6PCB - chains A and D of the 4 polymer chains in the assembly; structure by X-ray diffraction, 1.61 A resolution.

# Chain A (and D)
Name: Beta-ketoadipyl-CoA thiolase
Organism: Pseudomonas putida (strain ATCC 47054 / DSM 6125 / NCIMB 11950 / KT2440)
Notes: EC 2.3.1.16, 2.3.1.174; chain D of this document is another copy of the same molecule, construct and numbering; everything in this record applies to it too
UniProtKB: Q88N39 (Q88N39_PSEPK); residue numbers follow UniProt; this construct covers 1-400
Chain sequence (423 residues; numbered -22 to 400; the number before each row is that of its first residue; numbers below 1 keep their minus sign (Met-22 is residue -22)):
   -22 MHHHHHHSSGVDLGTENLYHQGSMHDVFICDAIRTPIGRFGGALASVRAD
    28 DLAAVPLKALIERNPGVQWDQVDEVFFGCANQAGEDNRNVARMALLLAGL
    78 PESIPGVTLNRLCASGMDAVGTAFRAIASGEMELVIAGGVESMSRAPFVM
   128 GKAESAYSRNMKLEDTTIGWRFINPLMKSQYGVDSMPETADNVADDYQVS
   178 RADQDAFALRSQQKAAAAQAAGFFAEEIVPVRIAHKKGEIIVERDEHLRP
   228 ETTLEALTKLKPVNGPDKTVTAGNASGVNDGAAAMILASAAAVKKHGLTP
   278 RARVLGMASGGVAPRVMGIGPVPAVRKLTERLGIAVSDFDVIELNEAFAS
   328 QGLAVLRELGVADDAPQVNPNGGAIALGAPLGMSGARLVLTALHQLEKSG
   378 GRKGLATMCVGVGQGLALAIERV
Not modelled in the structure: -22 to -3 (chain D: -22 to -2)
Glycans and other covalent adducts: coenzyme A (COA) linked to Cys90
Modified residues: Cys386 (S-hydroxycysteine; CSO)
Sequence notes: initiating methionine (-22); expression tag (-21 to 0); engineered mutation Ala356 (His in Q88N39)
Small-molecule neighbours: coenzyme A (COA): Ile145, Met163, Pro164, Gln189, Arg226, Thr229, Ala233, Leu234, Leu237, Val240, Ala249, Gly250, Ala252, Ser253, Gly254, Val255, Asn322, Ala324, Phe325, Ala356, Leu358, Cys386
From the paper describing this entry:
  - mutagenesis - H356A: decreased catalytic activity
  - binding site for coenzyme A: Cys90
  - conformationally variable residues (side-chain flip): Arg65, Met163
  - catalytic residues: Cys90 (proposed by the authors, not directly observed)

# How chain A and chain D interact
Residue-residue contacts (161):
  Gln-2(A) - Ser0(D)
  Gln-2(A) - Met1(D)
  Gln-2(A) - His2(D)
  Gln-2(A) - Asp3(D)  hydrogen bond
  Gln-2(A) - Arg280(D)
  Gly-1(A) - Ser0(D)
  Gly-1(A) - Met1(D)  hydrogen bond (backbone-backbone)
  Ser0(A) - Gly-1(D)
  Ser0(A) - Met1(D)
  Met1(A) - Gly-1(D)  hydrogen bond (backbone-backbone)
  Met1(A) - Met1(D)  hydrophobic
  Met1(A) - Ser106(D)
  Arg25(A) - Phe149(D)  hydrogen bond (side chain-backbone)
  Arg25(A) - Ile150(D)  hydrogen bond (side chain-backbone)
  Arg25(A) - Asn151(D)
  Asp27(A) - Asn151(D)  hydrogen bond
  Asp28(A) - Asn151(D)  hydrogen bond
  Asp50(A) - Ser286(D)
  Asp50(A) - Lys304(D)  salt bridge
  Glu51(A) - Arg88(D)  salt bridge
  Glu51(A) - Ser286(D)  hydrogen bond
  Asn58(A) - Gln59(D)
  Gln59(A) - Asn58(D)
  Gln59(A) - Gln59(D)
  Gln59(A) - Asn87(D)  hydrogen bond
  Ala60(A) - Ala60(D)  hydrophobic
  Ala60(A) - Val126(D)
  Ala60(A) - Phe149(D)
  Gly61(A) - Phe149(D)
  Glu62(A) - Phe149(D)
  Asn64(A) - Arg148(D)  hydrogen bond (side chain-backbone)
  Asn64(A) - Phe149(D)
  Arg65(A) - Leu89(D)
  Arg65(A) - Gly146(D)
  Arg65(A) - Trp147(D)
  Arg65(A) - Arg148(D)
  Arg65(A) - Met163(D)
  Arg65(A) - Val389(D)
  Asn66(A) - Asn87(D)  hydrogen bond (side chain-backbone)
  Asn66(A) - Arg88(D)
  Asn66(A) - Gln391(D)  hydrogen bond
  Arg69(A) - Val289(D)  hydrogen bond (side chain-backbone)
  Arg69(A) - Val389(D)  hydrogen bond (side chain-backbone)
  Arg69(A) - Gly390(D)  hydrogen bond (side chain-backbone)
  Arg69(A) - Gln391(D)
  Met70(A) - Trp147(D)  hydrophobic
  Met70(A) - Met154(D)  hydrophobic
  Leu73(A) - Tyr158(D)
  Leu73(A) - Val389(D)  hydrophobic
  Leu74(A) - Asn151(D)
  Leu74(A) - Leu153(D)  hydrophobic
  Glu79(A) - Tyr158(D)
  Glu79(A) - Gly288(D)
  Glu79(A) - Val289(D)  hydrogen bond (backbone-backbone)
  Glu79(A) - Ala290(D)
  Ser80(A) - Gly288(D)  hydrogen bond (backbone-backbone)
  Pro82(A) - Arg88(D)
  Pro82(A) - Ser286(D)
  Pro82(A) - Gly287(D)
  Pro82(A) - Gln391(D)
  Gly83(A) - Arg88(D)  hydrogen bond (backbone-side chain)
  Gly83(A) - Gln391(D)  hydrogen bond (backbone-side chain)
  Val84(A) - Asn87(D)
  Val84(A) - Arg88(D)
  Val84(A) - Asp95(D)
  Thr85(A) - Leu86(D)
  Thr85(A) - Asn87(D)  hydrogen bond (backbone-backbone)
  Leu86(A) - Thr85(D)
  Asn87(A) - Gln59(D)  hydrogen bond
  Asn87(A) - Asn66(D)
  Asn87(A) - Val84(D)
  Asn87(A) - Thr85(D)  hydrogen bond (backbone-backbone)
  Arg88(A) - Glu51(D)  salt bridge
  Arg88(A) - Asn66(D)
  Arg88(A) - Pro82(D)
  Arg88(A) - Gly83(D)  hydrogen bond (side chain-backbone)
  Arg88(A) - Val84(D)
  Leu89(A) - Arg65(D)
  Asp95(A) - Val84(D)
  Phe101(A) - Glu108(D)
  Arg102(A) - Ser106(D)
  Arg102(A) - Glu108(D)  salt bridge
  Arg102(A) - Met109(D)
  Ala103(A) - Arg102(D)
  Ala105(A) - Met1(D)
  Ser106(A) - Met1(D)
  Ser106(A) - Arg102(D)
  Gly107(A) - Arg308(D)
  Glu108(A) - Phe101(D)
  Glu108(A) - Arg102(D)  salt bridge
  Glu108(A) - Gly283(D)
  Glu108(A) - Met284(D)  hydrogen bond (side chain-backbone)
  Glu108(A) - Arg308(D)  salt bridge
  Met109(A) - Arg102(D)
  Met120(A) - Lys129(D)  hydrogen bond (backbone-side chain)
  Ser121(A) - Lys129(D)  hydrogen bond (backbone-side chain)
  Arg122(A) - Glu131(D)  salt bridge
  Ala123(A) - Lys129(D)  hydrogen bond (backbone-side chain)
  Pro124(A) - Met127(D)
  Phe125(A) - Val126(D)
  Phe125(A) - Met127(D)  hydrogen bond (backbone-backbone)
  Phe125(A) - Lys129(D)
  Val126(A) - Ala60(D)
  Val126(A) - Phe125(D)
  Val126(A) - Val126(D)  hydrophobic
  Met127(A) - Pro124(D)
  Met127(A) - Phe125(D)  hydrogen bond (backbone-backbone)
  Met127(A) - Leu140(D)  hydrophobic
  Lys129(A) - Phe17(D)
  Lys129(A) - Met120(D)  hydrogen bond (side chain-backbone)
  Lys129(A) - Ser121(D)  hydrogen bond (side chain-backbone)
  Lys129(A) - Ala123(D)  hydrogen bond (side chain-backbone)
  Lys129(A) - Phe125(D)
  Lys129(A) - Thr144(D)  hydrogen bond
  Glu131(A) - Arg122(D)  salt bridge
  Leu140(A) - Met127(D)  hydrophobic
  Thr144(A) - Lys129(D)  hydrogen bond
  Gly146(A) - Arg65(D)  hydrogen bond (backbone-side chain)
  Trp147(A) - Arg65(D)
  Trp147(A) - Met70(D)  hydrophobic
  Arg148(A) - Asn64(D)  hydrogen bond (backbone-side chain)
  Arg148(A) - Arg65(D)
  Phe149(A) - Arg25(D)  hydrogen bond (backbone-side chain)
  Phe149(A) - Ala60(D)
  Phe149(A) - Gly61(D)
  Phe149(A) - Glu62(D)
  Phe149(A) - Asn64(D)
  Ile150(A) - Arg25(D)  hydrogen bond (backbone-side chain)
  Asn151(A) - Arg25(D)
  Asn151(A) - Asp27(D)  hydrogen bond
  Asn151(A) - Asp28(D)  hydrogen bond
  Asn151(A) - Leu74(D)
  Leu153(A) - Leu74(D)  hydrophobic
  Met154(A) - Met70(D)
  Met154(A) - Leu73(D)  hydrophobic
  Tyr158(A) - Leu73(D)
  Tyr158(A) - Glu79(D)
  Met163(A) - Arg65(D)  hydrogen bond
  Gly283(A) - Glu108(D)
  Met284(A) - Glu108(D)  hydrogen bond (backbone-side chain)
  Ser286(A) - Asp50(D)
  Ser286(A) - Glu51(D)  hydrogen bond
  Ser286(A) - Pro82(D)
  Gly287(A) - Pro82(D)
  Gly288(A) - Glu79(D)
  Gly288(A) - Ser80(D)  hydrogen bond (backbone-backbone)
  Val289(A) - Arg69(D)  hydrogen bond (backbone-side chain)
  Val289(A) - Glu79(D)  hydrogen bond (backbone-backbone)
  Ala290(A) - Glu79(D)
  Pro291(A) - Arg69(D)
  Arg308(A) - Gly107(D)
  Arg308(A) - Glu108(D)  salt bridge
  Gly388(A) - Arg65(D)
  Val389(A) - Arg65(D)
  Val389(A) - Arg69(D)  hydrogen bond (backbone-side chain)
  Val389(A) - Leu73(D)  hydrophobic
  Gly390(A) - Arg69(D)  hydrogen bond (backbone-side chain)
  Gln391(A) - Asn66(D)
  Gln391(A) - Arg69(D)
  Gln391(A) - Pro82(D)
  Gln391(A) - Gly83(D)  hydrogen bond (side chain-backbone)
Also at the interface, not in a pair above, chain A (83 interface residues in all): Phe17, Leu77, Thr99, Gly128, Asp142, Gln157, Leu282, Lys304
Also at the interface, not in a pair above, chain D (85 interface residues in all): Leu77, Thr99, Ala103, Ala105, Gly128, Asp142, Gln157, Leu282, Pro291, Gly388

# Summary
The interface between chain A and chain D involves 83 residues on one side and 85 on the other; the contacts
include 49 hydrogen bonds and 9 salt bridges. Among the polar pairs are Asp50(A)-Lys304(D), Glu51(A)-Arg88(D)
and Arg102(A)-Glu108(D). The paper reports the catalytic residue Cys90(A); H356A of chain A reduces catalytic
activity.
Chain A and chain D are both Beta-ketoadipyl-CoA thiolase (Pseudomonas putida (strain ATCC 47054 / DSM 6125 /
NCIMB 11950 / KT2440)); the structure, Crystal structure of beta-ketoadipyl-CoA thiolase mutant (H356A) in
complex with COA, was determined by X-ray diffraction (same publication as 6PCA, 6PCC and 6PCD).
